2IY7 - chain A; structure by X-ray diffraction, 1.85 A resolution.

[Chain A]
Protein: Lpha-2,3/2,6-sialyltransferase/sialidase
Source organism: Pasteurella multocida
UniProt: Q15KI8 (Q15KI8_PASMU); residues 25-412 here = UniProt positions 25-412
Sequence (389 residues; each row starts with the number of its first residue):
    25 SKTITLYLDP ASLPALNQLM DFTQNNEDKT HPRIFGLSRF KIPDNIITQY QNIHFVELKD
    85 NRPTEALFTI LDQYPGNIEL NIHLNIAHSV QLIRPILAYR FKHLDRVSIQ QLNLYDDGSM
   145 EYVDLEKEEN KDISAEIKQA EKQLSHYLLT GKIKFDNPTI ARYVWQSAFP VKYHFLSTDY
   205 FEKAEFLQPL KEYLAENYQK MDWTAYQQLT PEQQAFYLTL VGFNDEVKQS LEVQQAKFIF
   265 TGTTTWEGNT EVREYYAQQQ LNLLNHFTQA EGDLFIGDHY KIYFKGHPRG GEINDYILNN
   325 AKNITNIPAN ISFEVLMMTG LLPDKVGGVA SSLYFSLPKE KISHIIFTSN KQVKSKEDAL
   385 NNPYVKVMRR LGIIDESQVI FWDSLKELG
Disordered / not traced: 374-384
Sequence notes: conflict E275 (Asp in Q15KI8), E295 (Gly in Q15KI8), E411 (Gln in Q15KI8)
Modified positions: Mse44, Mse144, Mse225, Mse341, Mse342, Mse392 (selenomethionine; parent Met)
Residues lining bound ligands: cmp-3fneuac (CSF; cytidine-5'-monophosphate-3-fluoro-N-acetyl-neuraminic acid): A35, S36, L37, L40, R63, D141, G142, S143, Mse144, V147, T265, G266, T267, T268, T269, W270, K309, G310, H311, P312, I335, S336, F337, E338, S355, S356, L357
Reported in the primary citation:
  - binding site for cmp-3fneuac: R63, D141, S143, W270, K309, H311, E338, S355, S356
  - conformationally variable residues (order/disorder transition): S373 to N385

[In short]
Bound to chain A: cmp-3fneuac. From the paper: a binding site for cmp-3fneuac at R63, D141 and S143 among
others; conformational variability at S373.
Chain A is Lpha-2,3/2,6-sialyltransferase/sialidase (Pasteurella multocida); the structure, crystal structure
of the sialyltransferase PM0188 with CMP-3FNeuAc, was determined by X-ray diffraction, deposited together with
2IY8, 2C83 and 2C84.
